3SAR - chains A and C of the 3 polymer chains in the assembly; structure by X-ray diffraction, 1.95 A resolution.

Chain A:
Name: Formamidopyrimidine-DNA glycosylase
Organism: Geobacillus stearothermophilus
UniProt: P84131 (P84131_GEOSE); residue numbers follow UniProt; this construct covers 2-274
Amino-acid sequence (273 residues; numbered 2 to 274; the number before each row is that of its first residue):
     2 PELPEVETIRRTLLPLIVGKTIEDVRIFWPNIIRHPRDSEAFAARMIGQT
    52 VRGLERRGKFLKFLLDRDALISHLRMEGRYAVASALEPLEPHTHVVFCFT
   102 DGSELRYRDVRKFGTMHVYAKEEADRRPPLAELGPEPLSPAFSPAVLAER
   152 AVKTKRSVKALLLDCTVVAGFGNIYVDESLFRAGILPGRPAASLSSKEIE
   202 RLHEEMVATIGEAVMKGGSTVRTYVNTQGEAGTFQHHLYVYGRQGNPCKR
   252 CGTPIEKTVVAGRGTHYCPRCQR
Unresolved in the structure: 218-237
Sequence notes: conflict Glu3 (Gln in P84131); engineered mutation Cys166 (Gln in P84131)
Metal / ion sites: Zn2+: Cys249, Cys252, Cys269, Cys272

Chain C:
Molecule: 16-nt DNA strand
Sequence (16 nucleotides; row label = number of the first residue in the row):
     2 AGGTAGACCTGGACGC
Unresolved in the structure: 16-17

How chain A and chain C interact:
Residue-residue contacts - 18 pairs, chain A then chain C:
  Trp30(A) with DT11(C), hydrogen bond to the phosphate
  Asn32(A) with DT11(C), hydrogen bond to the phosphate
  Arg35(A) with DC10(C), sugar contact
  His93(A) with DG13(C), salt bridge to the phosphate
  Val111(A) with DG12(C), sugar contact; DG13(C), sugar contact
  Arg112(A) with DT11(C), sugar contact; DG12(C), hydrogen bond to the base; DG13(C), hydrogen bond to the sugar
  Lys113(A) with DC10(C), sugar contact; DT11(C), phosphate contact; DG12(C), salt bridge to the phosphate
  Phe114(A) with DC10(C), stacking on the base; DT11(C), base contact
  Thr155(A) with DT5(C), hydrogen bond to the phosphate
  Lys156(A) with DT5(C), hydrogen bond to the phosphate
  Arg157(A) with DT5(C), sugar contact; DA6(C), salt bridge to the phosphate
Other interface residues (no listed pair), chain A (12 interface residues in all): Lys154

Summary:
The interface between chain A and chain C involves 12 residues on one side and 6 on the other; the contacts
include 6 hydrogen bonds, 3 salt bridges and 1 aromatic stacking contact. Polar contacts include
Arg112(A)-DG12(C), Arg112(A)-DG13(C) and Trp30(A)-DT11(C).
Here chain A is Formamidopyrimidine-DNA glycosylase (Geobacillus stearothermophilus) and chain C is a 16-nt
DNA strand. Entry 3SAR (MUTM Slanted complex 1) was determined by X-ray diffraction together with 3SAS, 3SAT,
3SAU, 3SAW and 3SBJ from the same study.
